8FND - chains A and H of the 12 polymer chains in the assembly; structure by electron microscopy, 3.00 A resolution.

Chain A (and H):
Molecule: Lamina-associated polypeptide 2, isoform alpha, Integrase chimera
From: Homo sapiens
Notes: EC 2.7.7.-, 3.1.-.-; chain H of this document is another copy of the same molecule, construct and numbering; everything in this record applies to it too
UniProt: chimeric construct of P42166, P12497: residues -53 to -3 from P42166 (LAP2A_HUMAN) positions 50-100 (UniProt number = residue number + 103); residues 1-288 from P12497 positions 1148-1435 (UniProt number = residue number + 1147)
Amino-acid sequence (364 residues; each row starts with the number of its first residue; numbers below 1 keep their minus sign (Gly-75 is residue -75)):
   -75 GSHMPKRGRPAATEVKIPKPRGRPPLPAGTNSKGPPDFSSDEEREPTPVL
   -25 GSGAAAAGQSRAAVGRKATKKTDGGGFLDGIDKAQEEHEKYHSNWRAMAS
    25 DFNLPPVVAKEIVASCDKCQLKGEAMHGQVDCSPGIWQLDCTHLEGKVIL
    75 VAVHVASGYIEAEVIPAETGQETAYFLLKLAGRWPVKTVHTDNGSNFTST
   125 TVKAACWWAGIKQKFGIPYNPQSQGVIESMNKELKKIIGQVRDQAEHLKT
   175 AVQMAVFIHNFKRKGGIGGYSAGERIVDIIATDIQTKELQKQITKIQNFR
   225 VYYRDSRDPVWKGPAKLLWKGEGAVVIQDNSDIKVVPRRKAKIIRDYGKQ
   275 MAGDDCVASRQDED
Unresolved in the structure: -75 to 0, 229-235, 269-288 (chain H: -75 to 1, 45-56, 140-148, 229-234, 271-288)
Sequence notes: expression tag (-75 to -54); conflict Gln-17 (Arg86 in P42166); linker (-2 to 0); engineered mutation Lys138 (Glu1285 in P12497)
Swiss-Prot annotation at these positions:
  - modified residue: Thr-46 (Phosphothreonine), Ser-44 (Phosphoserine), Ser-37 (Phosphoserine), Ser-36 (Phosphoserine), Thr-29 (Phosphothreonine), Ser-24 (Phosphoserine), Arg-15 (Omega-N-methylarginine)
  - zinc finger: Asp3 to Gln44 (Integrase-type)
  - DNA-binding region: Phe223 to Asp270 (Integrase-type)
  - binding site (Zn(2+)): His12, His16, Cys40, Cys43
  - binding site (Mg(2+)): Asp64, Asp116, Glu152
Ion coordination: Zn2+: His12, His16, Cys40, Cys43; Mg2+ site 1: Asp64, Asp116 (together with Dolutegravir); Mg2+ site 2: Asp64, Glu152 (together with Dolutegravir)
Residues lining bound ligands: Dolutegravir: Asp64, Cys65, Asp116, Asn117, Gly118, Tyr143, Pro145, Gln146, Glu152, Asn155
What the authors report for this chain:
  - binding site for the 27-nt DNA strand: Lys138
  - mutagenesis - G140A (3- to 5-fold), G140S (3- to 5-fold), Q148H (5- to 10-fold), Q148K (5- to 10-fold), Q148R (5- to 10-fold): decreased catalytic activity
  - mutagenesis - E138K: unchanged catalytic activity
  - catalytic residues: Glu152 (citing earlier work)
  - mutagenesis - E138K/G140A/Q148K (1.0 kcal/mol): decreased binding to DTG (from molecular simulation)

How chain A and chain H interact:
Residue-residue contacts (9; chain A residue first):
  Phe1(A) with Arg269(H)
  Lys14(A) with Trp131(H); Trp132(H), hydrogen bond (side chain-backbone)
  Tyr15(A) with Trp132(H), hydrogen bond (side chain-backbone); Ala133(H); Gly134(H)
  Ser24(A) with Lys215(H), hydrogen bond
  Asp25(A) with Lys215(H), salt bridge
  Asn27(A) with Lys219(H)
Other interface residues (no listed pair), chain H (8 interface residues in all): Thr218

In short:
Chain A and chain H form an interface of 6 and 8 residues respectively, with 3 hydrogen bonds and 1 salt
bridge. Polar contacts include Asp25(A)-Lys215(H), Lys14(A)-Trp132(H) and Tyr15(A)-Trp132(H). From the paper:
the catalytic residue Glu152(A); G140A, G140S and Q148H of chain A, among others, reduce catalytic activity; 7
substitutions were tested in all.
Both chains are Lamina-associated polypeptide 2, isoform alpha, Integrase chimera (Homo sapiens). Entry 8FND
(Structure of E138K HIV-1 intasome with Dolutegravir bound) was determined by electron microscopy together
with 8FNG, 8FNH, 8FNJ, 8FNL, 8FNM, 8FNO, 8FNP and 8FNQ from the same study.
